PDB entry 6GHL | X-ray diffraction, 2.38 A resolution | chains A and B of the 6 polymer chains in the assembly

[Chain A (and B)]
Molecule: Glyceraldehyde-3-phosphate dehydrogenase
Source organism: Thermosynechococcus elongatus (strain BP-1)
Notes: EC 1.2.1.-; chain B of this document is another copy of the same molecule, construct and numbering; everything in this record applies to it too
UniProt: Q8DIW5 (Q8DIW5_THEEB); numbering as in UniProt (aligned over 1-337)
Amino-acid sequence (339 residues; numbered -1 to 337; the number before each row is that of its first residue; numbers below 1 keep their minus sign (Gly-1 is residue -1)):
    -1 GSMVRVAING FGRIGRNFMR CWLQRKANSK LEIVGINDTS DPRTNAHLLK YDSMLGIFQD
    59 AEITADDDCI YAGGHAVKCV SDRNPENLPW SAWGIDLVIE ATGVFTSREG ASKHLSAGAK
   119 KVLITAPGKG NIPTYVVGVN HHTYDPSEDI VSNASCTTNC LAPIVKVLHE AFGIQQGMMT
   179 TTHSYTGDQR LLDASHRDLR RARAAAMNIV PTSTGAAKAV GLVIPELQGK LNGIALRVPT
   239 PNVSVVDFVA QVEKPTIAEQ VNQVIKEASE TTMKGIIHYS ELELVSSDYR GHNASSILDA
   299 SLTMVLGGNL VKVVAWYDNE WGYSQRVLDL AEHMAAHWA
Not modelled in the structure: -1
Sequence notes: expression tag (-1 to 0)
Residues lining bound ligands: NAD (nicotinamide-adenine-dinucleotide): Asn7, Gly8, Phe9, Gly10, Arg11, Ile12, Asn35, Asp36, Thr37, Asp80, Arg81, Ala99, Thr100, Gly101, Val102, Phe103, Thr123, Ala124, Ser153, Cys154, His181, Thr184, Asn317, Glu318, Tyr321

[How chain A and chain B interact]
Pairs across the interface (15):
  His45(A) with Glu281(B); Leu282(B)
  Tyr49(A) with Leu280(B); Leu282(B), hydrophobic; Asp286(B)
  Ser51(A) with Ser285(B); Arg288(B), hydrogen bond (backbone-side chain)
  Ile55(A) with Asp286(B)
  Leu280(A) with Tyr49(B)
  Glu281(A) with His45(B)
  Leu282(A) with Tyr49(B), hydrophobic
  Ser285(A) with Ser51(B)
  Asp286(A) with Tyr49(B); Ile55(B)
  Arg288(A) with Ser51(B), hydrogen bond (side chain-backbone)
Also at the interface, not in a pair above, chain A (13 interface residues in all): Asp50, Met52, Gly54
Also at the interface, not in a pair above, chain B (12 interface residues in all): Asp50, Gly54

[Overview]
13 residues of chain A face 12 of chain B across their interface; the contacts include 2 hydrogen bonds. Its
one hydrogen-bonded contact is Ser51(A)-Arg288(B). Bound to chain A: NAD.
Both chains are Glyceraldehyde-3-phosphate dehydrogenase (Thermosynechococcus elongatus (strain BP-1)). Entry
6GHL (cyanobacterial GAPDH with full-length CP12) was determined by X-ray diffraction, deposited together with
6GFO, 6GFQ, 6GG7, 6GHR and 6GVE.
